Entry 5B0Z (X-ray diffraction, 1.99 A resolution); this record covers chains F and J of the 10 polymer chains in the assembly.

[Chain F]
Molecule: Histone H4
Source organism: Homo sapiens
Reference sequence: P62805 (H4_HUMAN); residues 0-102 here correspond to UniProt positions 1-103 (UniProt number = residue number + 1)
Sequence (106 residues; row label = number of the first residue in the row; numbers below 1 keep their minus sign (Gly-3 is residue -3)):
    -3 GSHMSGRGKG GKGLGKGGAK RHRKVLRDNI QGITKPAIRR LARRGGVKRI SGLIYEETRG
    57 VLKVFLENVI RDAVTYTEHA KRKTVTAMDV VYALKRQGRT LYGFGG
Not modelled in the structure: -3 to 19
Construct notes: expression tag (-3 to -1)
Swiss-Prot annotation at these positions:
  - DNA-binding region: Lys16 to Lys20
  - modified residue: Ser1 (N-acetylserine), Arg3 (Asymmetric dimethylarginine), Lys5 (N6-(2-hydroxyisobutyryl)lysine), Lys8 (N6-(2-hydroxyisobutyryl)lysine), Lys12 (N6-(2-hydroxyisobutyryl)lysine), Lys16 (N6-(2-hydroxyisobutyryl)lysine), Lys20 (N6,N6,N6-trimethyllysine), Lys31 (N6-(2-hydroxyisobutyryl)lysine), Lys44 (N6-(2-hydroxyisobutyryl)lysine), Ser47 (Phosphoserine), Tyr51 (Phosphotyrosine), Lys59 (N6-(2-hydroxyisobutyryl)lysine), Lys77 (N6-(2-hydroxyisobutyryl)lysine), Lys79 (N6-(2-hydroxyisobutyryl)lysine), Thr80 (Phosphothreonine), Tyr88 (Phosphotyrosine), Lys91 (N6-(2-hydroxyisobutyryl)lysine)
  - cross-link (Glycyl lysine isopeptide (Lys-Gly)): Lys12 (interchain with G-Cter in SUMO2), Lys20 (interchain with G-Cter in SUMO2), Lys31 (interchain with G-Cter in SUMO2), Lys59 (interchain with G-Cter in SUMO2), Lys79 (interchain with G-Cter in SUMO2), Lys91 (interchain with G-Cter in SUMO2)

[Chain J]
Molecule: 146-nt DNA strand
Source organism: Homo sapiens
Sequence (146 nucleotides; each row starts with the number of its first residue):
   147 ATCAATATCC ACCTGCAGAT TCTACCAAAA GTGTATTTGG AAACTGCTCC ATCAAAAGGC
   207 ATGTTCAGCT GAATTCAGCT GAACATGCCT TTTGATGGAG CAGTTTCCAA ATACACTTTT
   267 GGTAGAATCT GCAGGTGGAT ATTGAT
Ion coordination: Mn2+: DG185, DG186

[How chain F and chain J interact]
Pairs across the interface (6; chain F residue first):
  Thr30(F) - DA207(J)  phosphate contact
  Thr30(F) - DT208(J)  phosphate contact
  Pro32(F) - DA207(J)  phosphate contact
  Pro32(F) - DT208(J)  phosphate contact
  Arg36(F) - DA207(J)  salt bridge to the phosphate
  Arg45(F) - DT216(J)  phosphate contact
Other interface residues (no listed pair), chain F (7 interface residues in all): Lys31, Lys77, Thr80
Other interface residues (no listed pair), chain J (7 interface residues in all): DA187, DC196, DG214, DG217

[Summary]
Chain F and chain J each contribute 7 residues to their interface; the contacts include 1 salt bridge. The
salt-bridged pair is Arg36(F)-DA207(J). The Mn2+ site is built by DG185(J) and DG186(J). From UniProt: a
DNA-binding region on chain F.
Chain F is Histone H4 and chain J is a 146-nt DNA strand, both from Homo sapiens; the structure, The crystal
structure of the nucleosome containing H3.2, at 1.98 A resolution, was determined by X-ray diffraction (same
publication as 5B0Y).
